2F8G - chains A and B; structure by X-ray diffraction, 1.22 A resolution.

# Chain A
Name: Pol polyprotein
Organism: Human immunodeficiency virus 1
Notes: EC 3.4.23.16; fragment: protease (retropepsin)
Reference sequence: P04587 (POL_HV1B5); residues 1-99 here correspond to UniProt positions 500-598 (UniProt number = residue number + 499)
Chain sequence (99 residues; row label = number of the first residue in the row):
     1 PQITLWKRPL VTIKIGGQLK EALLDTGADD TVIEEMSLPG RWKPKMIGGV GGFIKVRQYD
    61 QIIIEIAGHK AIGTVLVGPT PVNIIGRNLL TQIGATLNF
Differences from the reference sequence: engineered mutation Lys7 (Gln75 in P04587), Ile33 (Leu101 in P04587), Val50 (Ile118 in P04587), Ile63 (Leu131 in P04587), Ala67 (Cys135 in P04587), Ala95 (Cys163 in P04587)
Metal / ion sites: Na+ near Asp60 (its only coordinating residue here)
Ligand contacts: tmc114 (017; (3r,3as,6ar)-hexahydrofuro[2,3-b]furan-3-yl(1S,2R)-3-[[(4-aminophenyl)sulfonyl](isobutyl)amino]-1-benzyl-2-hydroxypropylcarbamate): Arg8, Leu23, Asp25, Gly27, Ala28, Asp29, Asp30, Val32, Ile47, Gly48, Gly49, Val50, Leu76, Pro81, Val82, Ile84

# Chain B
Name: Pol polyprotein
Organism: Human immunodeficiency virus 1
Notes: EC 3.4.23.16; fragment: protease (retropepsin)
Reference sequence: P04587 (POL_HV1B5); residues 101-199 here correspond to UniProt positions 500-598 (UniProt number = residue number + 399)
Chain sequence (99 residues; row label = number of the first residue in the row):
   101 PQITLWKRPL VTIKIGGQLK EALLDTGADD TVIEEMSLPG RWKPKMIGGV GGFIKVRQYD
   161 QIIIEIAGHK AIGTVLVGPT PVNIIGRNLL TQIGATLNF
Differences from the reference sequence: engineered mutation Lys107 (Gln75 in P04587), Ile133 (Leu101 in P04587), Val150 (Ile118 in P04587), Ile163 (Leu131 in P04587), Ala167 (Cys135 in P04587), Ala195 (Cys163 in P04587)
Ligand contacts: tmc114 (017; (3r,3as,6ar)-hexahydrofuro[2,3-b]furan-3-yl(1S,2R)-3-[[(4-aminophenyl)sulfonyl](isobutyl)amino]-1-benzyl-2-hydroxypropylcarbamate): Arg108, Leu123, Asp125, Gly127, Ala128, Asp129, Asp130, Val132, Ile147, Gly148, Gly149, Val150, Leu176, Pro181, Val182, Ile184

# Chain A / chain B interface
Contacting residue pairs - 101 pairs, chain A then chain B:
  Pro1(A) - Leu197(B)
  Pro1(A) - Asn198(B)
  Pro1(A) - Phe199(B)  hydrogen bond (backbone-backbone)
  Gln2(A) - Thr196(B)
  Gln2(A) - Leu197(B)
  Gln2(A) - Asn198(B)  hydrogen bond
  Ile3(A) - Thr196(B)
  Ile3(A) - Leu197(B)  hydrogen bond (backbone-backbone)
  Ile3(A) - Phe199(B)  hydrophobic
  Leu5(A) - Arg187(B)  hydrogen bond (backbone-side chain)
  Leu5(A) - Leu190(B)  hydrophobic
  Leu5(A) - Thr191(B)
  Leu5(A) - Ala195(B)
  Trp6(A) - Arg187(B)  hydrogen bond (backbone-side chain)
  Trp6(A) - Thr191(B)
  Lys7(A) - Arg187(B)
  Arg8(A) - Asp129(B)  salt bridge
  Arg8(A) - Arg187(B)
  Pro9(A) - Thr126(B)
  Pro9(A) - Arg187(B)
  Leu23(A) - Gly127(B)
  Leu24(A) - Thr126(B)  hydrogen bond (backbone-side chain)
  Leu24(A) - Leu197(B)  hydrophobic
  Leu24(A) - Phe199(B)  hydrophobic
  Asp25(A) - Asp125(B)
  Asp25(A) - Thr126(B)
  Asp25(A) - Gly127(B)  hydrogen bond (side chain-backbone)
  Thr26(A) - Leu105(B)
  Thr26(A) - Pro109(B)
  Thr26(A) - Leu124(B)  hydrogen bond (side chain-backbone)
  Thr26(A) - Asp125(B)
  Thr26(A) - Thr126(B)  hydrogen bond (side chain-backbone)
  Thr26(A) - Leu197(B)
  Gly27(A) - Leu123(B)
  Gly27(A) - Asp125(B)  hydrogen bond (backbone-side chain)
  Asp29(A) - Arg108(B)  salt bridge
  Gly48(A) - Val150(B)
  Gly49(A) - Val150(B)
  Gly49(A) - Pro181(B)
  Val50(A) - Gly149(B)
  Val50(A) - Val150(B)
  Val50(A) - Gly151(B)  hydrogen bond (backbone-backbone)
  Val50(A) - Gly152(B)
  Val50(A) - Ile154(B)
  Val50(A) - Thr180(B)
  Val50(A) - Pro181(B)
  Gly51(A) - Val150(B)  hydrogen bond (backbone-backbone)
  Gly51(A) - Gly151(B)
  Gly51(A) - Gly152(B)
  Gly51(A) - Ile154(B)
  Gly52(A) - Val150(B)
  Gly52(A) - Gly151(B)
  Ile54(A) - Val150(B)
  Ile54(A) - Gly151(B)
  His69(A) - Phe199(B)
  Thr80(A) - Val150(B)
  Pro81(A) - Gly149(B)
  Pro81(A) - Val150(B)
  Ile84(A) - Val150(B)  hydrophobic
  Arg87(A) - Leu105(B)  hydrogen bond (side chain-backbone)
  Arg87(A) - Trp106(B)  hydrogen bond (side chain-backbone)
  Arg87(A) - Lys107(B)
  Arg87(A) - Arg108(B)
  Arg87(A) - Pro109(B)
  Leu90(A) - Leu105(B)  hydrophobic
  Thr91(A) - Leu105(B)
  Thr91(A) - Trp106(B)
  Gln92(A) - Trp106(B)
  Ile93(A) - Phe199(B)
  Gly94(A) - Asn198(B)
  Gly94(A) - Phe199(B)
  Ala95(A) - Leu105(B)
  Ala95(A) - Asn198(B)
  Ala95(A) - Phe199(B)  hydrophobic
  Thr96(A) - Gln102(B)  hydrogen bond
  Thr96(A) - Ile103(B)
  Thr96(A) - Thr104(B)
  Thr96(A) - Thr196(B)
  Thr96(A) - Leu197(B)
  Thr96(A) - Asn198(B)  hydrogen bond (backbone-backbone)
  Leu97(A) - Pro101(B)
  Leu97(A) - Gln102(B)
  Leu97(A) - Ile103(B)  hydrogen bond (backbone-backbone)
  Leu97(A) - Leu124(B)  hydrophobic
  Leu97(A) - Thr126(B)
  Leu97(A) - Thr196(B)
  Leu97(A) - Leu197(B)  hydrophobic
  Asn98(A) - Pro101(B)
  Asn98(A) - Gln102(B)  hydrogen bond
  Asn98(A) - Gly194(B)
  Asn98(A) - Ala195(B)
  Asn98(A) - Thr196(B)  hydrogen bond (backbone-backbone)
  Asn98(A) - Asn198(B)
  Phe99(A) - Pro101(B)  hydrogen bond (backbone-backbone)
  Phe99(A) - Ile103(B)  hydrophobic
  Phe99(A) - Leu124(B)  hydrophobic
  Phe99(A) - Ala167(B)  hydrophobic
  Phe99(A) - His169(B)
  Phe99(A) - Ile193(B)
  Phe99(A) - Gly194(B)
  Phe99(A) - Ala195(B)  hydrophobic
Also at the interface, not in a pair above, chain A (40 interface residues in all): Thr4, Ile47, Phe53, Ala67, Pro79
Also at the interface, not in a pair above, chain B (38 interface residues in all): Ile147, Gly148, Phe153, Pro179

# Overview
Chain A and chain B form an interface of 40 and 38 residues respectively, with 20 hydrogen bonds and 2 salt
bridges. Polar contacts include Arg8(A)-Asp129(B), Asp29(A)-Arg108(B) and Gln2(A)-Asn198(B). Tmc114 is bound
between chain A and chain B.
Chain A and chain B are both Pol polyprotein (Human immunodeficiency virus 1); the structure, HIV-1 protease
mutant I50V complexed with inhibitor TMC114, was determined by X-ray diffraction, deposited together with 2F80
and 2F81.
